PDB entry 5VWW | X-ray diffraction, 2.80 A resolution | chains A and C of the 4 polymer chains in the assembly

== Chain A ==
Protein: Bcl-2 homologous antagonist/killer
Organism: Homo sapiens
UniProt: Q16611 (BAK_HUMAN); residues 23-186 here = UniProt positions 23-186
Sequence (170 residues; row label = number of the first residue in the row):
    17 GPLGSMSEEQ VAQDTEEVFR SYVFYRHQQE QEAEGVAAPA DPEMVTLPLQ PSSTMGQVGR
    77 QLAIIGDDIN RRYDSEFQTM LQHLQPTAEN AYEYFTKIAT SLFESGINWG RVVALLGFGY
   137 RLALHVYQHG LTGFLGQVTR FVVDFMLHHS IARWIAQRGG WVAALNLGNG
Not modelled in the structure: 17-18, 51-66, 182-186
Differences from the reference sequence: expression tag (17-22); engineered mutation Ser-166 (Cys in Q16611)
Curated features (UniProtKB/Swiss-Prot):
  - motif: Val-74 to Arg-88 (BH3), Ser-117 to Tyr-136 (BH1), Arg-169 to Gly-184 (BH2)
  - binding site (Zn(2+)): Asp-160, His-164
  - mutagenesis: His-164 (H164A: Strongly reduced zinc binding and homodimerization)

== Chain C ==
Protein: Bcl-2-like protein 11
UniProt: O43521 (B2L11_HUMAN); residue numbers follow UniProt; this construct covers 141-166
Sequence (26 residues; numbered 141 to 166; the number before each row is that of its first residue):
   141 DMRPEIRIAQ ELRRIGDEFN ATYARR
Not modelled in the structure: 141
Differences from the reference sequence: engineered mutation Arg-147 (Trp in O43521), Thr-162 (Tyr in O43521)
Curated features (UniProtKB/Swiss-Prot):
  - mutagenesis: Gly-156 (G156A: Retains the ability to induce apoptosis. Abolishes interaction with BAX; in isoform Bim-alpha3 and isoform BimS. No effect on interaction with BCL2; G156E: Abolishes induction of apoptosis ...), Asn-160 (N160A: Retains the ability to induce apoptosis. Abolishes interaction with BCL2; in isoform Bim-alpha3 and isoform BimS. No effect on interaction with BAX)

== Chain A / chain C interface ==
Pairs across the interface (41):
  Ile-81(A) / Phe-159(C)  hydrophobic
  Ile-85(A) / Ile-155(C)  hydrophobic
  Arg-88(A) / Glu-158(C)  salt bridge
  Tyr-89(A) / Arg-154(C)  hydrogen bond
  Tyr-89(A) / Ile-155(C)  hydrophobic
  Tyr-89(A) / Glu-158(C)  hydrogen bond
  Glu-92(A) / Glu-151(C)
  Glu-92(A) / Arg-154(C)  salt bridge
  Phe-93(A) / Ile-148(C)  hydrophobic
  Phe-93(A) / Glu-151(C)
  Phe-93(A) / Leu-152(C)  hydrophobic
  Phe-93(A) / Ile-155(C)  hydrophobic
  Met-96(A) / Pro-144(C)
  Met-96(A) / Arg-147(C)
  Met-96(A) / Ile-148(C)  hydrophobic
  His-99(A) / Pro-144(C)
  Leu-100(A) / Pro-144(C)
  Leu-100(A) / Glu-145(C)
  Leu-100(A) / Ile-148(C)  hydrophobic
  Tyr-110(A) / Glu-145(C)
  Ile-114(A) / Glu-145(C)
  Ile-114(A) / Ile-148(C)  hydrophobic
  Ile-114(A) / Ala-149(C)
  Ser-117(A) / Ala-149(C)
  Ser-117(A) / Arg-153(C)  hydrogen bond (backbone-side chain)
  Leu-118(A) / Leu-152(C)
  Leu-118(A) / Arg-153(C)
  Ser-121(A) / Arg-153(C)
  Asn-124(A) / Gly-156(C)
  Asn-124(A) / Asp-157(C)  hydrogen bond
  Asn-124(A) / Asn-160(C)
  Trp-125(A) / Asn-160(C)  hydrogen bond (backbone-side chain)
  Gly-126(A) / Gly-156(C)
  Gly-126(A) / Phe-159(C)
  Gly-126(A) / Asn-160(C)  hydrogen bond (backbone-side chain)
  Arg-127(A) / Arg-153(C)
  Arg-127(A) / Gly-156(C)
  Arg-127(A) / Asp-157(C)  salt bridge
  Ala-130(A) / Leu-152(C)
  Phe-134(A) / Ile-148(C)  hydrophobic
  Phe-134(A) / Leu-152(C)  hydrophobic
Also at the interface, not in a pair above, chain A (22 interface residues in all): Leu-97, Val-129

== Overview ==
22 residues of chain A face 15 of chain C across their interface; the contacts include 6 hydrogen bonds and 3
salt bridges. Among the polar pairs are Arg-88(A)/Glu-158(C), Glu-92(A)/Arg-154(C) and Arg-127(A)/Asp-157(C).
Here chain A is Bcl-2 homologous antagonist/killer (Homo sapiens) and chain C is Bcl-2-like protein 11. Entry
5VWW (Bak core latch dimer in complex with Bim-RT - Tetragonal) was determined by X-ray diffraction (same
publication as 5VWV, 5VWX, 5VWY, 5VWZ, 5VX0, 5VX2 and 5VX3).
